Entry 6PEF (X-ray diffraction, 2.00 A resolution); this record covers chains A and B of the 3 polymer chains in the assembly.

== Chain A ==
Protein: antibody DF2F-a.01 heavy chain
Source organism: Macaca mulatta
Notes: antibody fragment or engineered binder
Amino-acid sequence (226 residues; row label = number of the first residue in the row):
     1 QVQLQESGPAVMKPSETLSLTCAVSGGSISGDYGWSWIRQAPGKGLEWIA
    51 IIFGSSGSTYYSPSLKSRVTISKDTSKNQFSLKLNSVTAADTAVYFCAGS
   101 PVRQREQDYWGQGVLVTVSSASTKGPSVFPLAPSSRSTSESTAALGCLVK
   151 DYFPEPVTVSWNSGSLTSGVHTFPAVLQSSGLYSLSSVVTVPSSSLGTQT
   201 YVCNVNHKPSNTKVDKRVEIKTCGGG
Unresolved in the structure: 1, 221-226
Disulfides: C22-C97, C147-C203

== Chain B ==
Protein: antibody DF2F-a.01 light chain
Source organism: Macaca mulatta
Notes: antibody fragment or engineered binder
Amino-acid sequence (216 residues; numbered 1 to 216; the number before each row is that of its first residue):
     1 QSVLTQPPSVSAAPGQKVTISCSGSSSNIGINYVAWYQQVPGTAPKLLIY
    51 DSNKRPSGVSDRFSGSKSGISASLAITGLQTGDEADYYCGVWDTSLTAYI
   101 FGAGTRLTVLGQPKAAPSVTLFPPSSEELQANKATLVCLISDFYPGAVEV
   151 AWKADGSAVNAGVETTKPSKQSNNKYAASSYLSLTSDQWKSHKSYSCQVT
   201 HEGSTVEKTVAPAECS
Unresolved in the structure: 1, 213-216
Disulfides: C22-C89, C138-C197

== Chain A / chain B interface ==
Residue-residue contacts - 61 pairs, chain A then chain B:
  I38(A) - F101(B)  hydrophobic
  Q40(A) - Q39(B)  hydrogen bond
  Q40(A) - G42(B)  hydrogen bond (side chain-backbone)
  Q40(A) - Y88(B)  hydrogen bond
  K44(A) - Y88(B)
  G45(A) - Y88(B)
  L46(A) - P45(B)  hydrophobic
  L46(A) - Y88(B)
  L46(A) - F101(B)
  W48(A) - A98(B)  hydrophobic
  W48(A) - Y99(B)
  W48(A) - F101(B)
  Y60(A) - W92(B)  hydrophobic
  Y60(A) - T97(B)
  Y61(A) - T97(B)
  Y61(A) - A98(B)
  P63(A) - A98(B)
  F96(A) - G42(B)
  F96(A) - T43(B)
  F96(A) - A44(B)
  R105(A) - Y33(B)  hydrogen bond
  R105(A) - L47(B)
  R105(A) - Y50(B)
  R105(A) - D51(B)  salt bridge
  E106(A) - L47(B)
  E106(A) - Y50(B)
  D108(A) - Y37(B)
  D108(A) - L47(B)
  W110(A) - A44(B)  hydrophobic
  W110(A) - P45(B)  hydrophobic
  G111(A) - A44(B)
  F129(A) - S125(B)
  F129(A) - E128(B)
  P130(A) - S125(B)
  P130(A) - E127(B)
  L131(A) - F122(B)  hydrophobic
  A132(A) - F122(B)
  A144(A) - F122(B)
  L148(A) - Y181(B)  hydrophobic
  K150(A) - T135(B)  hydrogen bond
  K150(A) - S183(B)  hydrogen bond
  H171(A) - S141(B)
  H171(A) - Q171(B)  hydrogen bond
  H171(A) - A177(B)
  F173(A) - L139(B)  hydrophobic
  F173(A) - I140(B)
  F173(A) - A177(B)  hydrophobic
  F173(A) - A178(B)
  P174(A) - S169(B)
  P174(A) - S179(B)
  A175(A) - T166(B)
  V176(A) - E164(B)
  V176(A) - T166(B)
  V176(A) - Y181(B)  hydrophobic
  L177(A) - E164(B)
  Q178(A) - E164(B)
  Q178(A) - S183(B)
  L185(A) - Y181(B)
  S186(A) - V137(B)
  S186(A) - Y181(B)  hydrogen bond
  K216(A) - E127(B)  salt bridge
Also at the interface, not in a pair above, chain A (42 interface residues in all): E47, S62, V94, P133, R136, L145, G146, S179, S184, V188
Also at the interface, not in a pair above, chain B (42 interface residues in all): P41, P56, L96, A103, T120, P123, T165, T209

== Overview ==
Chain A and chain B each contribute 42 residues to their interface, with 8 hydrogen bonds and 2 salt bridges.
Polar contacts include R105(A)-D51(B), K216(A)-E127(B) and Q40(A)-Q39(B).
Here chain A is antibody DF2F-a.01 heavy chain and chain B is antibody DF2F-a.01 light chain, both from Macaca
mulatta. Entry 6PEF (Vaccine-elicited NHP FP-targeting antibody DF2F-a.01 in complex with HIV fusion peptide
(residue 512-519)) was determined by X-ray diffraction.
